Entry 9QR3 (X-ray diffraction, 1.34 A resolution); this record covers chains A and C of the 6 polymer chains in the assembly.

== Chain A ==
Name: Alpha subunit of the Methyl-coenzyme M reductase from ANME-2c
Source organism: Candidatus Methanogasteraceae archaeon
Notes: EC 2.8.4.1
Chain sequence (561 residues; each row starts with the number of its first residue):
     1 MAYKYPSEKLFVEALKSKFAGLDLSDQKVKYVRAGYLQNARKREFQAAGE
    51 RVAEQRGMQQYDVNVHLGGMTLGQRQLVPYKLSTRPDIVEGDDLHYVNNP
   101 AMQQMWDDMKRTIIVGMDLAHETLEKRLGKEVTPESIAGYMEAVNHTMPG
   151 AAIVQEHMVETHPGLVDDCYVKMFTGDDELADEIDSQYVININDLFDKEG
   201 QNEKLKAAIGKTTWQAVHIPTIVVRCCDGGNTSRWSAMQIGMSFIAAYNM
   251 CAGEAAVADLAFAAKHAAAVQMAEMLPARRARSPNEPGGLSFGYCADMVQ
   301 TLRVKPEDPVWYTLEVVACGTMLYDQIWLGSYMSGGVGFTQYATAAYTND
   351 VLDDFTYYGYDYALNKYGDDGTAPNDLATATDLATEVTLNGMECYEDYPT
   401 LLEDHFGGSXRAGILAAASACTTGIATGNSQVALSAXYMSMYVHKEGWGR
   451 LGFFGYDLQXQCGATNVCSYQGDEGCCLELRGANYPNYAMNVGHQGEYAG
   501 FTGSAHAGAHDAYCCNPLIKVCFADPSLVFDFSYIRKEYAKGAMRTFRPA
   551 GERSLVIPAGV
Disordered / not traced: 1
Modified positions: His266 (N1-methylated histidine; MHS); Arg280 (5-methyl-arginine; AGM); MGN (2-methyl-glutamine) at position 410, TRX (6-hydroxytryptophan) at position 437, DYA (didehydroaspartate) at position 460; Gly455 (thioglycin; GL3); Cys462 (S-methylcysteine; SMC)
Ion coordination: factor 430 Ni: Gln155 (together with 1-thioethanesulfonic acid); K+: Val224, Arg225, Cys227 (shared with 3 residues of chain D); Na+: Ser554 (shared with 1 residue of chain G)
Residues lining bound ligands:
  - 1-thioethanesulfonic acid (COM): Tyr342, Phe453, Phe454
  - factor 430 (F43), molecule 1: Ala151, Ala152, Ile153, Val154, Gln155, Met158, Val159, Met238, Gln239, Met242, Ile245, Ala252, Gly253
  - factor 430 (F43), molecule 2: Gly335, Gly336, Val337, Gly338, Phe339, Thr340, Gln341, Tyr342, Phe406, Gly407, MGN_410, Gly452, Phe453
  - Coenzyme B (TP7), molecule 1: Arg234, Lys265, His266
  - Coenzyme B (TP7), molecule 2: Arg279, Arg280, Leu329, Met333, Ser334, Phe339, Phe453, Ala489, Met490, Asn491, Val492

== Chain C ==
Name: Gamma subunit of the Methyl-coenzyme M reductase from ANME-2c
Source organism: Candidatus Methanogasteraceae archaeon
Notes: EC 2.8.4.1
Chain sequence (265 residues; each row starts with the number of its first residue):
     1 MAYTPQYYPGSSHVAVNRRKHMSGDVEKLRTVSDDDLVAALGHRAPGADY
    51 PSTHPPLAEMGEPDCPVRQMVEPTPGAAAGDRVRYSQFTDSMYSAPSIPY
   101 FRSYYAAINFRGVDPGTLSGRQIVEARERDMEAQCKAAIESEMTCPALAG
   151 LRGCTVHGHSLRLAEDGMMFDMLQRTHIEGGNVIEDKDQVGVPIDRKVNL
   201 GKPMSDAEAKKRTTIYRTDGVKYRDEEEVLDHVHLVHHRRTMYGYRPETA
   251 AETAPGVGPVTYHTV
Disordered / not traced: 1
Residues lining bound ligands: factor 430 (F43): Leu118, Ser119, Gly120, Arg121, Cys154, Thr155, Val156, His157, Gly158, His159, Ser160

== Chain A / chain C interface ==
Residue-residue contacts (126):
  Leu22(A) - Arg162(C)
  Asp26(A) - Arg162(C)
  Gln27(A) - Tyr93(C)
  Gln27(A) - Arg162(C)
  Gln27(A) - Leu163(C)  hydrogen bond (backbone-backbone)
  Gln27(A) - Arg217(C)
  Gln27(A) - Asp219(C)  hydrogen bond
  Lys28(A) - Arg162(C)
  Lys28(A) - Leu163(C)
  Lys28(A) - Ala164(C)
  Lys28(A) - Glu165(C)
  Lys28(A) - Gly167(C)
  Val29(A) - Arg162(C)
  Val29(A) - Leu163(C)  hydrogen bond (backbone-backbone)
  Val29(A) - Ala164(C)
  Val29(A) - Glu165(C)  hydrogen bond (backbone-backbone)
  Lys30(A) - Glu165(C)
  Tyr31(A) - Leu161(C)
  Tyr31(A) - Arg162(C)  hydrogen bond (side chain-backbone)
  Tyr31(A) - Ala164(C)
  Tyr31(A) - Phe170(C)  hydrophobic
  Arg33(A) - Asp171(C)  hydrogen bond (side chain-backbone)
  Arg33(A) - Gln174(C)
  His66(A) - Met172(C)
  Leu67(A) - Thr155(C)
  Leu67(A) - Leu173(C)  hydrophobic
  Met70(A) - Met172(C)
  Met70(A) - Leu173(C)  hydrophobic
  Thr71(A) - Met172(C)
  Leu72(A) - Met172(C)
  Gln74(A) - Phe170(C)
  Gln74(A) - Met172(C)
  Arg75(A) - His157(C)  hydrogen bond
  Arg75(A) - Phe170(C)
  Asp376(A) - Gly256(C)
  Asp376(A) - Val257(C)
  Asp376(A) - Gly258(C)
  Asp376(A) - Pro259(C)
  Leu377(A) - His237(C)
  Leu377(A) - His238(C)
  Leu377(A) - Gly256(C)  hydrogen bond (backbone-backbone)
  Leu377(A) - Val257(C)  hydrogen bond (backbone-backbone)
  Ala378(A) - Val257(C)  hydrogen bond (backbone-backbone)
  Ala378(A) - Pro259(C)
  Ala378(A) - Val260(C)
  Thr381(A) - His234(C)
  Thr381(A) - His238(C)  hydrogen bond
  Thr385(A) - His234(C)  hydrogen bond
  Glu386(A) - Arg224(C)  salt bridge
  Leu389(A) - Tyr223(C)  hydrophobic
  Leu389(A) - Arg224(C)
  Asn390(A) - Arg224(C)
  Glu393(A) - Thr218(C)
  Glu393(A) - Lys222(C)  salt bridge
  Glu393(A) - Arg224(C)  salt bridge
  Glu396(A) - Tyr216(C)
  Glu396(A) - Arg217(C)  hydrogen bond (backbone-side chain)
  Glu396(A) - Thr218(C)  hydrogen bond (side chain-backbone)
  Asp397(A) - Thr218(C)  hydrogen bond
  Pro399(A) - Tyr93(C)
  Pro399(A) - Arg162(C)
  Thr400(A) - Arg162(C)
  Leu402(A) - Ser160(C)
  Glu403(A) - Ser160(C)
  Glu403(A) - Leu161(C)
  Glu403(A) - Arg162(C)  salt bridge
  Phe406(A) - His157(C)
  Phe406(A) - His159(C)
  Phe406(A) - Ser160(C)  hydrogen bond (backbone-side chain)
  Gly408(A) - Ser119(C)  hydrogen bond (backbone-side chain)
  Arg411(A) - Met92(C)
  Arg411(A) - His159(C)  hydrogen bond
  Arg411(A) - Ser160(C)
  Ser435(A) - His237(C)  hydrogen bond (backbone-side chain)
  Met439(A) - His234(C)
  Met439(A) - His237(C)
  Met439(A) - His238(C)
  Tyr442(A) - Val233(C)  hydrophobic
  Tyr442(A) - His237(C)
  Tyr442(A) - Arg240(C)  hydrogen bond
  Val443(A) - Tyr223(C)  hydrogen bond (backbone-side chain)
  Val443(A) - Val233(C)
  Lys445(A) - Tyr100(C)
  Lys445(A) - Tyr104(C)
  Glu446(A) - Tyr8(C)  hydrogen bond
  Glu446(A) - Arg18(C)  hydrogen bond (backbone-side chain)
  Glu446(A) - Tyr216(C)
  Glu446(A) - Tyr223(C)
  Glu446(A) - Val229(C)
  Glu446(A) - Val233(C)
  Gly447(A) - Arg18(C)  hydrogen bond (backbone-side chain)
  Gly447(A) - Ile215(C)
  Gly447(A) - Tyr216(C)  hydrogen bond (backbone-backbone)
  Gly447(A) - Tyr223(C)
  Trp448(A) - Met92(C)  hydrophobic
  Trp448(A) - Ile98(C)
  Trp448(A) - Ile215(C)  hydrophobic
  Trp448(A) - Tyr216(C)
  Gly449(A) - Ile98(C)
  Gly449(A) - Pro99(C)
  Gly449(A) - Tyr100(C)  hydrogen bond (backbone-backbone)
  Arg450(A) - Asp90(C)  hydrogen bond (side chain-backbone)
  Arg450(A) - Met92(C)
  Arg450(A) - Pro99(C)
  Arg450(A) - Tyr100(C)
  Arg450(A) - Ser119(C)  hydrogen bond (side chain-backbone)
  Arg450(A) - His159(C)
  Arg450(A) - Ile215(C)
  Leu451(A) - Tyr100(C)
  Leu451(A) - Ser119(C)
  Gly452(A) - Leu118(C)
  Gly452(A) - Ser119(C)  hydrogen bond (backbone-backbone)
  Phe454(A) - Gly116(C)
  Phe454(A) - Thr117(C)
  Phe454(A) - Leu118(C)
  Asp457(A) - Tyr100(C)
  Gln461(A) - Arg240(C)  hydrogen bond
  Ala464(A) - His237(C)
  Ala464(A) - Thr241(C)
  Thr465(A) - Arg240(C)  hydrogen bond (side chain-backbone)
  Thr465(A) - Gly244(C)  hydrogen bond (side chain-backbone)
  Cys468(A) - Thr241(C)
  Cys468(A) - Tyr245(C)
  Ser469(A) - Gly244(C)
  Tyr470(A) - Tyr245(C)
  Tyr470(A) - Arg246(C)  hydrogen bond
Interface residues without a listed pair, chain A (60 interface residues in all): Phe19, Gly68, Asn375, Met392, Gly407, Tyr438, Phe453
Interface residues without a listed pair, chain C (59 interface residues in all): Phe101, Ile123, Cys154, Lys187, Asp206, Leu230, Met242, Tyr243

== Overview ==
Chain A and chain C form an interface of 60 and 59 residues respectively, with 33 hydrogen bonds and 4 salt
bridges. Polar pairs include Glu386(A)-Arg224(C), Glu393(A)-Lys222(C) and Glu393(A)-Arg224(C). One factor 430
molecule is bound between chain A and chain C.
Here chain A is Alpha subunit of the Methyl-coenzyme M reductase from ANME-2c and chain C is Gamma subunit of
the Methyl-coenzyme M reductase from ANME-2c, both from Candidatus Methanogasteraceae archaeon. Entry 9QR3
(Methyl-coenzyme M reductase of an ANME-2c from a microbial enrichment) was determined by X-ray diffraction
together with 9QQT, 9QM5 and 9QR1 from the same study.
